1JZJ - chain A; structure by X-ray diffraction, 1.80 A resolution.

Chain A:
Name: azurin
Organism: Pseudomonas aeruginosa
UniProt: P00282 (AZUR_PSEAE); residues 1-128 here correspond to UniProt positions 21-148 (UniProt number = residue number + 20)
Sequence (128 residues; numbered 1 to 128; the number before each row is that of its first residue):
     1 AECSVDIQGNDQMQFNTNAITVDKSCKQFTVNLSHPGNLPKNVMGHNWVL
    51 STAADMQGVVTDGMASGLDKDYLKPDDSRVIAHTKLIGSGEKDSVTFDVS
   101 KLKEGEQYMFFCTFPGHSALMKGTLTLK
Disulfide bonds: C3-C26
Metal / ion sites: Cu ion: G45, H46, C112, H117, M121; Os ion site 1 near H83 (its only coordinating residue here)
Residues lining bound ligands:
  - DOS / LOS: L73, K74, P75, D76, D77, V80, I81, H83
  - tetra(imidazole)diaquacopper (II) (IME): K24, S25, C26, K27, D98, V99, S100, L102, L127
Swiss-Prot annotation at these positions:
  - binding site (Cu cation): H46, C112, H117, M121
Reported in the primary citation:
  - binding site for Os ion: H83
  - conformationally variable residues: P36, G37

Summary:
Chain A binds DOS / LOS and tetra(imidazole)diaquacopper (II). G45, H46, C112, H117 and M121 form the Cu ion
site. UniProt lists 4 Cu cation-binding residues. The paper reports a binding site for Os ion at H83;
conformational variability at P36 and G37.
Chain A is azurin (Pseudomonas aeruginosa); the structure, Pseudomonas aeruginosa Azurin Os(bpy)2(im)(His83),
was determined by X-ray diffraction (same publication as 1JZE, 1JZF, 1JZG, 1JZH and 1JZI).
